Entry 4HKL (X-ray diffraction, 1.10 A resolution); this record covers chain A.

# Chain A
Protein: Endo-1,4-beta-xylanase 2
Source organism: Trichoderma reesei
Notes: EC 3.2.1.8
UniProt: P36217 (XYN2_HYPJE); residues 2-190 here correspond to UniProt positions 34-222 (UniProt number = residue number + 32)
Sequence (189 residues; each row starts with the number of its first residue):
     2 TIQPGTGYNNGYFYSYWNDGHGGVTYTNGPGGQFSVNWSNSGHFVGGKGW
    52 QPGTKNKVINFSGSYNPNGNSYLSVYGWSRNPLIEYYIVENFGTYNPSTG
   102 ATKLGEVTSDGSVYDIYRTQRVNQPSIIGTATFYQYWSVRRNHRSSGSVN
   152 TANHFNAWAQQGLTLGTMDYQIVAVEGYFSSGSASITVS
Sequence notes: engineered mutation His-44 (Asn76 in P36217)
Reported in the primary citation:
  - catalytic residues: Glu-86, Glu-177 (citing earlier work)
  - mutagenesis - E177Q: abolished catalytic activity
  - mutagenesis - W18N/D20N, V46L, A175S: decreased catalytic activity on xylan
  - mutagenesis - A175V: decreased catalytic activity on PNPX2

# Summary
The paper reports catalytic residues Glu-86 and Glu-177; W18N/D20N, V46L and A175S reduce catalytic activity
on xylan; 5 substitutions were tested in all.
Chain A is Endo-1,4-beta-xylanase 2 (Trichoderma reesei); the structure, Crystal Structures of Mutant
Endo-beta-1,4-xylanase II Complexed with substrate (1.15 A) and Products (1.6 A), was determined by X-ray
diffraction, deposited together with 6K9X, 4HK8, 4HK9, 4HKO and 4HKW.
